5W4M - chains A and B; structure by X-ray diffraction, 2.39 A resolution.

# Chain A (and B)
Name: Transcriptional regulator
Organism: Streptococcus dysgalactiae
Notes: chain B of this document is another copy of the same molecule, construct and numbering; everything in this record applies to it too
UniProt: A0A0J9X288 (A0A0J9X288_STRDY); residue numbers follow UniProt; this construct covers 1-280
Sequence (280 residues; each row starts with the number of its first residue):
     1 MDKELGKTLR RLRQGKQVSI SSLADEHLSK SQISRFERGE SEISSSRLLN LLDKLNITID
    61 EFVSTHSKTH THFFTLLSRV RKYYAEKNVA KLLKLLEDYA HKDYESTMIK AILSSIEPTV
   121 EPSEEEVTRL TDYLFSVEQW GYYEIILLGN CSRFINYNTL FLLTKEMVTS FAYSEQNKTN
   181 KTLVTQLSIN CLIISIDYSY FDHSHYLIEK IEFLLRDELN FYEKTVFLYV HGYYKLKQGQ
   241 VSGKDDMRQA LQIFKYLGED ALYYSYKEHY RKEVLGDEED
Disordered / not traced: 1-2, 275-280 (chain B: 1-2)
Sequence notes: engineered mutation Ser45 (Cys in A0A0J9X288)

# How chain A and chain B interact
Residue-residue contacts (93; chain A residue first):
  Leu5(A) with Ser46(B)
  Leu12(A) with Gln139(B)
  Gly15(A) with Ser136(B); Val137(B); Glu138(B), hydrogen bond (backbone-backbone)
  Lys16(A) with Tyr133(B); Glu144(B), salt bridge
  Gln17(A) with Ser136(B), hydrogen bond (side chain-backbone)
  Glu42(A) with Ser44(B); Ser46(B); Arg47(B), salt bridge
  Ile43(A) with Ser44(B); Ser45(B), hydrogen bond (backbone-backbone)
  Ser44(A) with Glu42(B); Ile43(B); Ser45(B), hydrogen bond (backbone-side chain)
  Ser45(A) with Leu5(B); Ile43(B), hydrogen bond (backbone-backbone); Ser44(B); Ser45(B); Leu48(B)
  Ser46(A) with Glu42(B)
  Arg47(A) with Glu42(B), salt bridge
  Leu48(A) with Ser45(B)
  Asp53(A) with Thr71(B); His72(B), hydrogen bond (side chain-backbone)
  Asn56(A) with Phe73(B); Tyr143(B)
  Ile59(A) with Ile59(B), hydrophobic
  Asp60(A) with Asp60(B); Asn177(B), hydrogen bond
  Glu61(A) with Gly141(B); Tyr142(B), hydrogen bond (side chain-backbone); Asn180(B), hydrogen bond
  Val63(A) with Ile59(B), hydrophobic
  Thr65(A) with Gln139(B), hydrogen bond
  Thr71(A) with Asp53(B)
  His72(A) with Asp53(B), hydrogen bond (backbone-side chain)
  Phe73(A) with Asn56(B)
  Phe74(A) with Glu175(B); Gln176(B)
  Ser78(A) with Glu175(B), hydrogen bond
  Glu105(A) with Asn56(B)
  Tyr133(A) with Lys16(B), hydrogen bond
  Ser136(A) with Gly15(B), hydrogen bond (side chain-backbone); Gln17(B), hydrogen bond
  Val137(A) with Gly15(B), hydrogen bond (backbone-backbone)
  Glu138(A) with Arg11(B), salt bridge; Gly15(B)
  Gln139(A) with Leu12(B); Thr65(B), hydrogen bond
  Gly141(A) with Glu61(B)
  Tyr142(A) with Glu61(B), hydrogen bond (backbone-side chain); Gln176(B)
  Tyr143(A) with Asn56(B)
  Glu144(A) with Lys16(B), salt bridge
  Ser174(A) with Ser64(B)
  Glu175(A) with Phe74(B)
  Gln176(A) with Phe74(B); Tyr142(B); Thr179(B)
  Asn177(A) with Asp60(B), hydrogen bond; Asn177(B); Thr179(B)
  Thr179(A) with Gln176(B); Asn177(B)
  Asn180(A) with Glu61(B), hydrogen bond
  Gln186(A) with Leu219(B)
  Leu219(A) with Tyr222(B), hydrophobic
  Phe221(A) with Phe221(B), hydrophobic; Tyr222(B); Phe254(B), hydrophobic; Leu257(B), hydrophobic; Glu259(B); Leu262(B), hydrophobic
  Tyr222(A) with Leu219(B), hydrophobic; Phe221(B)
  Lys224(A) with Glu259(B), salt bridge
  Thr225(A) with Leu257(B)
  Gln249(A) with Tyr256(B)
  Gln252(A) with Tyr256(B)
  Ile253(A) with Leu257(B), hydrophobic
  Phe254(A) with Phe221(B), hydrophobic
  Tyr256(A) with Leu228(B); Gln249(B); Ile253(B), hydrophobic
  Leu257(A) with Phe221(B), hydrophobic; Lys224(B); Thr225(B); Ile253(B), hydrophobic
  Glu259(A) with Phe221(B); Lys224(B), salt bridge
  Leu262(A) with Phe221(B), hydrophobic
Other interface residues (no listed pair), chain A (60 interface residues in all): Lys3, Leu49, Thr58, Ser64, Ala172, Leu228
Other interface residues (no listed pair), chain B (58 interface residues in all): Leu49, Val63, His70, Glu105, Ser174, Gln186, Gln252

# Summary
60 residues of chain A and 58 residues of chain B are in contact, with 20 hydrogen bonds and 7 salt bridges.
Among the polar pairs are Lys16(A)-Glu144(B), Glu42(A)-Arg47(B) and Glu138(A)-Arg11(B).
Both chains are Transcriptional regulator (Streptococcus dysgalactiae). Entry 5W4M (Crystal structure of
Streptococcus dysgalactiae SHP pheromone receptor Rgg2(C45S)) was determined by X-ray diffraction, deposited
together with 5W4N.
